PDB entry 7TKG | electron microscopy, 4.50 A resolution (low resolution: residue-level contacts below are approximate; hydrogen-bond / salt-bridge calls are withheld) | chains T and V of the 27 polymer chains in the assembly

# Chain T
Molecule: ATP synthase subunit a
Source organism: Saccharomyces cerevisiae
Reference sequence: P00854 (ATP6_YEAST); residues 1-249 here correspond to UniProt positions 11-259 (UniProt number = residue number + 10)
Amino-acid sequence (249 residues; each row starts with the number of its first residue):
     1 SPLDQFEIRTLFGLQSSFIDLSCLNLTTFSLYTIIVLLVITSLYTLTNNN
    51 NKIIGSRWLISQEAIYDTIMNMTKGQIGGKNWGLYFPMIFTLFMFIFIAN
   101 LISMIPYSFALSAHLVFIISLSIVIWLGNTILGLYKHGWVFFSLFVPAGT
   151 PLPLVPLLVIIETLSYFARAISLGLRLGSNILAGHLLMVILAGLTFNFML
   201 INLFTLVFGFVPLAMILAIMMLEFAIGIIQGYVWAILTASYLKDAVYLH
Disordered / not traced: 1-25

# Chain V
Molecule: ATP synthase subunit d
Source organism: Saccharomyces cerevisiae
Reference sequence: P30902 (ATP7_YEAST); residues 1-173 here correspond to UniProt positions 2-174 (UniProt number = residue number + 1)
Amino-acid sequence (173 residues; row label = number of the first residue in the row):
     1 SLAKSAANKLDWAKVISSLRITGSTATQLSSFKKRNDEARRQLLELQSQP
    51 TEVDFSHYRSVLKNTSVIDKIESYVKQYKPVKIDASKQLQVIESFEKHAM
   101 TNAKETESLVSKELKDLQSTLDNIQSARPFDELTVDDLTKIKPEIDAKVE
   151 EMVKKGKWDVPGYKDRFGNLNVM
Disordered / not traced: 1-2
Curated features (UniProtKB/Swiss-Prot):
  - modified residue: Ser1 (N-acetylserine)

# Interface between chain T and chain V
Contacting residue pairs (10; chain T residue first):
  Asn51(T) - Thr134(V)
  Asn51(T) - Val135(V)
  Ile53(T) - Asp131(V)
  Ile53(T) - Leu133(V)
  Ile54(T) - Asp131(V)
  Ala64(T) - Leu170(V)
  Asp67(T) - Leu170(V)
  Thr68(T) - Leu170(V)
  Gly83(T) - Gly156(V)
  Leu84(T) - Gly156(V)
Interface residues without a listed pair, chain T (10 interface residues in all): Asn50, Lys80
Interface residues without a listed pair, chain V (8 interface residues in all): Lys157, Asn171

# In short
Chain T and chain V form an interface of 10 and 8 residues respectively.
Here chain T is ATP synthase subunit a and chain V is ATP synthase subunit d, both from Saccharomyces
cerevisiae. Entry 7TKG (Yeast ATP synthase State 2catalytic(a) with 10 mM ATP backbone model) was determined
by electron microscopy together with 7TJS, 7TJT, 7TJU, 7TJV, 7TJW, 7TJX and 30 further entries from the same
study.
